7F4Y - chains B and Q of the 6 polymer chains in the assembly; structure by X-ray diffraction, 2.20 A resolution.

== Chain B ==
Protein: DNA polymerase
From: Enterobacteria phage RB69
Notes: EC 2.7.7.7
UniProt: Q38087 (DPOL_BPR69); numbering as in UniProt (aligned over 1-903)
Chain sequence (908 residues; each row starts with the number of its first residue; numbers below 1 keep their minus sign (Gly-4 is residue -4)):
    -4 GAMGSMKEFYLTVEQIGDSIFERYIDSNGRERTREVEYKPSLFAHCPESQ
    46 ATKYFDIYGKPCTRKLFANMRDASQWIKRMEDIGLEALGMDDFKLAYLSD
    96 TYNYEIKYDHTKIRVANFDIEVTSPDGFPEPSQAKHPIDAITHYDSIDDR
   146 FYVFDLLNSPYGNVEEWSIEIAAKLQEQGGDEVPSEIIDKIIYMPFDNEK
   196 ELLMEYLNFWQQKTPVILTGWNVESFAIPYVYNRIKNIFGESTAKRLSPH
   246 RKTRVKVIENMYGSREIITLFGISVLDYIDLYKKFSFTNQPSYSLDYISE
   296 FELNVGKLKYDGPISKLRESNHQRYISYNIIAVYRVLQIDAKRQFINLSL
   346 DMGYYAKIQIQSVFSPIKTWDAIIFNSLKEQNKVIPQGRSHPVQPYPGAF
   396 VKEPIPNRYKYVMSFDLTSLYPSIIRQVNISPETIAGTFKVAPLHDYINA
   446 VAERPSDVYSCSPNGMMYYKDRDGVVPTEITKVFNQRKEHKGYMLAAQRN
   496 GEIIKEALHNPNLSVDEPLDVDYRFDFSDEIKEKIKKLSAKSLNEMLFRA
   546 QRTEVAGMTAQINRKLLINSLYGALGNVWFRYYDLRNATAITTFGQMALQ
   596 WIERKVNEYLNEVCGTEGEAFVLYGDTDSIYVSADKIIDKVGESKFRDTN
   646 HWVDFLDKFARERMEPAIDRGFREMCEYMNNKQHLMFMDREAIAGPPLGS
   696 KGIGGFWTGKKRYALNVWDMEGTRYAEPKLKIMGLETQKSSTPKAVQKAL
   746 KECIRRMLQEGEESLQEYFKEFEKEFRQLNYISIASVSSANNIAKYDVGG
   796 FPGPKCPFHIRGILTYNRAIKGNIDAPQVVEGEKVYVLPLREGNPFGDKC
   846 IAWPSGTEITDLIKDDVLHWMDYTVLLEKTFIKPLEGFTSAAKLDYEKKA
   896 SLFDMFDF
Unresolved in the structure: -4 to 0, 902-903
Sequence notes: expression tag (-4 to 0); engineered mutation Ala222 (Asp in Q38087), Ala327 (Asp in Q38087)
Metal / ion sites: Mg2+ near Glu768 (its only coordinating residue here)
Residues lining bound ligands: guanosine-5'-monophosphate (5GP): Tyr33, Ser36, Phe38, Lys48, Tyr49, Arg59, Gly84, Met85, Ala91, Asp95, Phe370, Lys374, Asn377, Lys378, Val379, Ile380
Swiss-Prot annotation at these positions:
  - region: Thr248 to Thr264 (Beta hairpin), Lys705 to Tyr708 (Binding of DNA in B-conformation), Leu897 to Phe903 (Interaction with the polymerase clamp)
  - binding site (Mg(2+)): Asp114, Glu116, Asp411, Leu412, Asp623
  - binding site (substrate): Ser414 to Tyr416, Arg482, Lys560
  - site: Asp621 (Optimization of metal coordination by the polymerase active site), Lys706 (Optimization of metal coordination by the polymerase active site), Asp714 (Essential for viral replication)
  - mutagenesis: Leu415 (L415A/G: Decreases base selectivity by several hundred fold; L415G/F: Increased misinsertion, increased mismatch extension and inefficient proofreading; L415M: No effect on base selectivity), Leu561 (L561A: No effect on the ability to recognize damaged DNA. Increase in probability of nucleotide incorporation), Ser565 (S565G: Increased incorporation efficiency of correct dNMPs; when associated with A-567), Tyr567 (Y567A: Inserts both dCMP and dAMP opposite 8-oxoG rapidly and with equal efficiency. 100-fold increase of dAMP and dGMP when situated opposite guanidinohydantoin ...), Asp621 (D621A: Drastic decrease in the efficiency of incorporation of dGMP), Lys706 (K706A: Almost complete loss of polymerase activity), Asp714 (D714A: Complete loss of viral replication)
What the authors report for this chain:
  - catalytic residues: Asp411, Asp623
  - binding site for guanosine-5'-monophosphate: Lys48, Tyr49, Met85, Asp95, Lys378, Ile380
  - binding site for the 19-nt DNA strand: Asp13, Arg66, Lys247
  - contacts within the chain: Asn564-Tyr567 (water-mediated contact)
  - mutagenesis - D222A/D327A: abolished catalytic activity (citing earlier work)

== Chain Q ==
Molecule: 15-nt DNA strand
Sequence (15 nucleotides; each row starts with the number of its first residue):
   101 GAGCGGACTGCTTAC

== Interface between chain B and chain Q ==
Pairs across the interface - 30 pairs, chain B then chain Q:
  Asn284(B) - DT112(Q)  sugar contact
  Asn284(B) - DT113(Q)  hydrogen bond to the phosphate
  Asp621(B) - DA114(Q)  phosphate contact
  Asp621(B) - DC115(Q)  sugar contact
  Thr622(B) - DC115(Q)  phosphate contact
  Asp623(B) - DC115(Q)  phosphate contact
  Lys706(B) - DA114(Q)  hydrogen bond to the base
  Tyr708(B) - DC115(Q)  hydrogen bond to the phosphate
  Met728(B) - DA114(Q)  phosphate contact
  Met728(B) - DC115(Q)  phosphate contact
  Gly729(B) - DT113(Q)  phosphate contact
  Gly729(B) - DA114(Q)  hydrogen bond to the phosphate
  Gln733(B) - DT113(Q)  phosphate contact
  Gln733(B) - DA114(Q)  phosphate contact
  Lys734(B) - DT113(Q)  phosphate contact
  Ser735(B) - DT113(Q)  hydrogen bond to the phosphate
  Ser783(B) - DC111(Q)  sugar contact
  Ser783(B) - DT112(Q)  phosphate contact
  Ser784(B) - DC111(Q)  phosphate contact
  Ser784(B) - DT112(Q)  hydrogen bond to the phosphate
  Ala785(B) - DC111(Q)  phosphate contact
  Asn786(B) - DC111(Q)  hydrogen bond to the phosphate
  Lys790(B) - DG110(Q)  salt bridge to the phosphate
  Tyr791(B) - DT109(Q)  hydrogen bond to the phosphate
  Tyr791(B) - DG110(Q)  hydrogen bond to the phosphate
  Lys800(B) - DC108(Q)  hydrogen bond to the base
  Lys800(B) - DT109(Q)  sugar contact
  Pro802(B) - DG110(Q)  sugar contact
  His804(B) - DG110(Q)  phosphate contact
  His804(B) - DC111(Q)  salt bridge to the phosphate
Other interface residues (no listed pair), chain B (28 interface residues in all): Tyr257, Tyr626, Lys726, Ile727, Ser736, Val782, Asn787, Lys829

== Overview ==
28 residues of chain B and 8 residues of chain Q are in contact; the contacts include 10 hydrogen bonds and 2
salt bridges. Polar pairs include Lys706(B)-DA114(Q), Lys800(B)-DC108(Q) and Asn284(B)-DT113(Q). Bound to
chain B: guanosine-5'-monophosphate. The paper reports catalytic residues Asp411(B) and Asp623(B); D222A/D327A
of chain B abolish catalytic activity.
Chain B is DNA polymerase (Enterobacteria phage RB69) and chain Q is a 15-nt DNA strand; the structure,
Crystal structure of replisomal dimer of DNA polymerase from bacteriophage RB69 with DNA duplexes, was
determined by X-ray diffraction.
